Entry 2B4T (X-ray diffraction, 2.50 A resolution); this record covers chains O and P of the 4 polymer chains in the assembly.

# Chain O (and P)
Protein: glyceraldehyde-3-phosphate dehydrogenase
Source organism: Plasmodium falciparum
Notes: EC 1.2.1.12; chain P of this document is another copy of the same molecule, construct and numbering; everything in this record applies to it too
Reference sequence: Q8T6B1 (Q8T6B1_PLAFA); residues 1-337 here = UniProt positions 1-337
Chain sequence (345 residues; row label = number of the first residue in the row; numbers below 1 keep their minus sign (Met-7 is residue -7)):
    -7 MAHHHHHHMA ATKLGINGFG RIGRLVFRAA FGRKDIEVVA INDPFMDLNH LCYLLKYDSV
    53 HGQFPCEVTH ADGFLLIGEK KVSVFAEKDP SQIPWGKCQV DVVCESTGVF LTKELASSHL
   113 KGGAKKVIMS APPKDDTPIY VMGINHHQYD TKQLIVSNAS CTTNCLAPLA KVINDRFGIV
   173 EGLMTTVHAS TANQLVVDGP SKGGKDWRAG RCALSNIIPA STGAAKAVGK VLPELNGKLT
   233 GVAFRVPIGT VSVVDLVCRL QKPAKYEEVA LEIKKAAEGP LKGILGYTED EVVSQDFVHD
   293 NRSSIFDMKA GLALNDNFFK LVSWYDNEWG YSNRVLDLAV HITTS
Unresolved in the structure: -7 to 3, 337
Differences from the reference sequence: cloning artifact (-7 to -6); expression tag (-5 to 0); engineered mutation Ala3 (Val in Q8T6B1), Thr336 (Asn in Q8T6B1), Ser337 (Asn in Q8T6B1)
Ligand contacts:
  - 4-(2-aminoethyl)benzenesulfonyl fluoride (AES): Thr99, Thr183, Ala184, Asn185, Arg237
  - NAD (nicotinamide-adenine-dinucleotide): Asn9, Gly10, Phe11, Gly12, Arg13, Ile14, Asn34, Asp35, Pro36, Phe37, Met38, Glu79, Lys80, Ser98, Thr99, Gly100, Val101, Phe102, Leu103, Ser122, Ala123, Cys153, His180, Thr183, Ala184, Asn319, Glu320, Tyr323

# How chain O and chain P interact
Pairs across the interface (100; chain O residue first):
  Glu173(O) - Arg251(P)
  Glu173(O) - Leu306(P)
  Glu173(O) - Asn307(P)  hydrogen bond
  Glu173(O) - Phe310(P)
  Gly174(O) - Leu306(P)
  Gly174(O) - Phe310(P)
  Leu175(O) - Val249(P)  hydrophobic
  Leu175(O) - Leu306(P)  hydrophobic
  Leu175(O) - Phe310(P)  hydrophobic
  Leu175(O) - Phe311(P)
  Leu175(O) - Lys312(P)
  Met176(O) - Lys312(P)
  Thr177(O) - Asp247(P)  hydrogen bond
  Thr177(O) - Lys312(P)  hydrogen bond
  Val179(O) - Val179(P)  hydrophobic
  Trp199(O) - Glu283(P)
  Arg200(O) - Glu283(P)  salt bridge
  Arg200(O) - Val284(P)  hydrogen bond (side chain-backbone)
  Arg200(O) - Val285(P)
  Arg200(O) - Asp299(P)  salt bridge
  Arg200(O) - Lys301(P)
  Arg200(O) - Ala302(P)
  Arg203(O) - Val285(P)
  Arg203(O) - Asp288(P)  salt bridge
  Ser207(O) - Ile240(P)
  Ser207(O) - Ser286(P)
  Ser207(O) - Gln287(P)
  Asn208(O) - Ile240(P)
  Asn208(O) - Val285(P)
  Asn208(O) - Ser286(P)  hydrogen bond
  Asn208(O) - Gln287(P)  hydrogen bond (side chain-backbone)
  Ile209(O) - Val179(P)  hydrophobic
  Ile209(O) - Ile240(P)  hydrophobic
  Ile209(O) - Val243(P)
  Ile209(O) - Val285(P)
  Ile209(O) - Ser286(P)  hydrogen bond (backbone-side chain)
  Ile209(O) - Trp316(P)
  Pro211(O) - Val284(P)
  Pro211(O) - Trp316(P)  hydrophobic
  Gly229(O) - Leu306(P)
  Lys230(O) - Leu306(P)
  Leu231(O) - Leu306(P)
  Thr232(O) - Leu304(P)
  Thr232(O) - Leu306(P)
  Val234(O) - Ala302(P)
  Val234(O) - Leu304(P)  hydrophobic
  Val234(O) - Lys312(P)
  Pro239(O) - Pro239(P)
  Pro239(O) - Ile240(P)  hydrophobic
  Ile240(O) - Ser207(P)
  Ile240(O) - Asn208(P)
  Ile240(O) - Ile209(P)  hydrophobic
  Ile240(O) - Pro239(P)  hydrophobic
  Val243(O) - Ile209(P)
  Val245(O) - Phe236(P)  hydrophobic
  Asp247(O) - Thr177(P)  hydrogen bond
  Val249(O) - Leu175(P)  hydrophobic
  Val249(O) - Val249(P)  hydrophobic
  Arg251(O) - Glu173(P)
  Arg251(O) - Arg251(P)
  Asp282(O) - Arg200(P)
  Glu283(O) - Trp199(P)
  Glu283(O) - Arg200(P)  salt bridge
  Val284(O) - Arg200(P)  hydrogen bond (backbone-side chain)
  Val284(O) - Pro211(P)
  Val285(O) - Arg203(P)
  Val285(O) - Asn208(P)
  Val285(O) - Ile209(P)
  Val285(O) - Ile210(P)  hydrophobic
  Ser286(O) - Ser207(P)
  Ser286(O) - Asn208(P)  hydrogen bond
  Ser286(O) - Ile209(P)  hydrogen bond (side chain-backbone)
  Gln287(O) - Ser207(P)
  Gln287(O) - Asn208(P)  hydrogen bond (backbone-side chain)
  Asp288(O) - Arg203(P)  salt bridge
  Asp299(O) - Arg200(P)  salt bridge
  Asp299(O) - Pro211(P)
  Lys301(O) - Arg200(P)
  Ala302(O) - Pro211(P)  hydrophobic
  Ala302(O) - Val234(P)
  Leu304(O) - Gly233(P)
  Leu304(O) - Val234(P)  hydrophobic
  Leu306(O) - Glu173(P)
  Leu306(O) - Gly174(P)
  Leu306(O) - Gly229(P)
  Leu306(O) - Lys230(P)
  Leu306(O) - Leu231(P)
  Asn307(O) - Glu173(P)  hydrogen bond
  Phe310(O) - Glu173(P)
  Phe310(O) - Gly174(P)
  Phe310(O) - Leu175(P)  hydrophobic
  Phe310(O) - Phe310(P)  hydrophobic
  Phe311(O) - Leu175(P)
  Lys312(O) - Leu175(P)
  Lys312(O) - Met176(P)
  Lys312(O) - Thr177(P)  hydrogen bond
  Lys312(O) - Val234(P)
  Val314(O) - Phe236(P)  hydrophobic
  Trp316(O) - Ile209(P)
  Trp316(O) - Pro211(P)  hydrophobic
Also at the interface, not in a pair above, chain O (47 interface residues in all): Ile210, Gly233, Phe236, Val238
Also at the interface, not in a pair above, chain P (47 interface residues in all): Thr232, Val238, Val245, Asp282, Val314

# In short
The chain O/chain P interface involves 47 residues from each chain; the contacts include 14 hydrogen bonds and
6 salt bridges. Polar pairs include Arg200(O)-Glu283(P), Arg200(O)-Asp299(P) and Arg203(O)-Asp288(P). Bound to
chain O: NAD and 4-(2-aminoethyl)benzenesulfonyl fluoride.
Both chains are glyceraldehyde-3-phosphate dehydrogenase (Plasmodium falciparum). Entry 2B4T (Crystal
structure of glyceraldehyde-3-phosphate dehydrogenase from Plasmodium falciparum at 2.25 Angstrom resolution
reveals intriguing extra electron ...) was determined by X-ray diffraction (same publication as 2B4R).
